7WWV - chains D and M of the 11 polymer chains in the assembly; structure by electron microscopy, 3.20 A resolution.

Chain D:
Name: Csy3
Organism: Vibrio phage ICP1_2011_A
UniProtKB: M1Q7R8 (M1Q7R8_9CAUD); numbering as in UniProt (aligned over 1-306)
Sequence (327 residues; numbered -20 to 306; the number before each row is that of its first residue; numbers below 1 keep their minus sign (Met-20 is residue -20)):
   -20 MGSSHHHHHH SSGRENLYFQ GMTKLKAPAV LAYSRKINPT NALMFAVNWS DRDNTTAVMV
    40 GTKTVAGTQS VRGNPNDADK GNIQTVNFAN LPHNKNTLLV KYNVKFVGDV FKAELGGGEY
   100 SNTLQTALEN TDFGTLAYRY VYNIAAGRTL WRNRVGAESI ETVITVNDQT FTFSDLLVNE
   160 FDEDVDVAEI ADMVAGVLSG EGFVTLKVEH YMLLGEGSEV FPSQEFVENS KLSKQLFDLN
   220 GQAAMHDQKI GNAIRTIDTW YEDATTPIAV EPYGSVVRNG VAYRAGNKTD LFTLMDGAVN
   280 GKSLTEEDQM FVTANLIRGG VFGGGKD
Not modelled in the structure: -20 to 2, 304-306
Construct notes: initiating methionine (-20); expression tag (-19 to 0)

Chain M:
Molecule: guide-RNA
Organism: Vibrio phage ICP1_2011_A
Sequence (60 nucleotides; each row starts with the number of its first residue):
     1 CUUAAAGAGU CAACCCUUUG CUUAUCUUCC CUAUUUAAAU GUUAGCAGCC GCAUAGGCUG
Not modelled in the structure: 1, 41-60

Interface between chain D and chain M:
Residue-residue contacts (36):
  Ala11(D) - C29(M)  base contact
  Tyr12(D) - C29(M)  hydrogen bond to the sugar
  Tyr12(D) - C30(M)  sugar contact
  Ser13(D) - C29(M)  phosphate contact
  Ser13(D) - C30(M)  phosphate contact
  Arg14(D) - C30(M)  hydrogen bond to the phosphate
  Arg14(D) - C31(M)  salt bridge to the phosphate
  Val44(D) - A37(M)  base contact
  Ala45(D) - A37(M)  hydrogen bond to the sugar
  Ala45(D) - A38(M)  phosphate contact
  Ala45(D) - A39(M)  phosphate contact
  Gly46(D) - A37(M)  sugar contact
  Gly46(D) - A38(M)  phosphate contact
  Thr47(D) - A38(M)  phosphate contact
  Ile62(D) - U40(M)  phosphate contact
  Leu94(D) - U28(M)  base contact
  Leu94(D) - C29(M)  base contact
  Arg131(D) - U35(M)  salt bridge to the phosphate
  Arg131(D) - U36(M)  salt bridge to the phosphate
  Gln203(D) - A33(M)  sugar contact
  Gln203(D) - U34(M)  hydrogen bond to the phosphate
  Phe205(D) - A33(M)  base contact
  His225(D) - A33(M)  salt bridge to the phosphate
  Gln227(D) - C31(M)  sugar contact
  Gln227(D) - U32(M)  sugar contact
  Gln227(D) - A33(M)  hydrogen bond to the phosphate
  Lys228(D) - U32(M)  sugar contact
  Lys228(D) - U34(M)  salt bridge to the phosphate
  Asn231(D) - U32(M)  hydrogen bond to the phosphate
  Arg234(D) - C31(M)  sugar contact
  Arg234(D) - U32(M)  salt bridge to the phosphate
  Arg257(D) - A33(M)  phosphate contact
  Arg257(D) - U34(M)  hydrogen bond to the sugar
  Gly298(D) - C30(M)  sugar contact
  Gly299(D) - C30(M)  hydrogen bond to the sugar
  Val300(D) - C29(M)  base contact
Other interface residues (no listed pair), chain D (30 interface residues in all): Asn61, Gln63, Val65, Trp130, Ser202, Glu204, Glu250, Arg297

Overview:
Chain D and chain M form an interface of 30 and 13 residues respectively, with 8 hydrogen bonds and 6 salt
bridges. Among the polar pairs are Tyr12(D)-C29(M), Ala45(D)-A37(M) and Arg257(D)-U34(M).
Chain D is Csy3 and chain M is guide-RNA, both from Vibrio phage ICP1_2011_A; the structure, DNA bound-ICP1
Csy complex, was determined by electron microscopy (same publication as 7WKO, 7WKP and 7WWU).
